8PIV - chains A and E of the 8 polymer chains in the assembly; structure by electron microscopy, 3.46 A resolution.

== Chain A ==
Name: Glutamate receptor
Organism: Rattus norvegicus
Reference sequence: G3V914 (G3V914_RAT); residues -20 to 862 here correspond to UniProt positions 1-883 (UniProt number = residue number + 21)
Sequence (883 residues; numbered -20 to 862; the number before each row is that of its first residue; numbers below 1 keep their minus sign (Met-20 is residue -20)):
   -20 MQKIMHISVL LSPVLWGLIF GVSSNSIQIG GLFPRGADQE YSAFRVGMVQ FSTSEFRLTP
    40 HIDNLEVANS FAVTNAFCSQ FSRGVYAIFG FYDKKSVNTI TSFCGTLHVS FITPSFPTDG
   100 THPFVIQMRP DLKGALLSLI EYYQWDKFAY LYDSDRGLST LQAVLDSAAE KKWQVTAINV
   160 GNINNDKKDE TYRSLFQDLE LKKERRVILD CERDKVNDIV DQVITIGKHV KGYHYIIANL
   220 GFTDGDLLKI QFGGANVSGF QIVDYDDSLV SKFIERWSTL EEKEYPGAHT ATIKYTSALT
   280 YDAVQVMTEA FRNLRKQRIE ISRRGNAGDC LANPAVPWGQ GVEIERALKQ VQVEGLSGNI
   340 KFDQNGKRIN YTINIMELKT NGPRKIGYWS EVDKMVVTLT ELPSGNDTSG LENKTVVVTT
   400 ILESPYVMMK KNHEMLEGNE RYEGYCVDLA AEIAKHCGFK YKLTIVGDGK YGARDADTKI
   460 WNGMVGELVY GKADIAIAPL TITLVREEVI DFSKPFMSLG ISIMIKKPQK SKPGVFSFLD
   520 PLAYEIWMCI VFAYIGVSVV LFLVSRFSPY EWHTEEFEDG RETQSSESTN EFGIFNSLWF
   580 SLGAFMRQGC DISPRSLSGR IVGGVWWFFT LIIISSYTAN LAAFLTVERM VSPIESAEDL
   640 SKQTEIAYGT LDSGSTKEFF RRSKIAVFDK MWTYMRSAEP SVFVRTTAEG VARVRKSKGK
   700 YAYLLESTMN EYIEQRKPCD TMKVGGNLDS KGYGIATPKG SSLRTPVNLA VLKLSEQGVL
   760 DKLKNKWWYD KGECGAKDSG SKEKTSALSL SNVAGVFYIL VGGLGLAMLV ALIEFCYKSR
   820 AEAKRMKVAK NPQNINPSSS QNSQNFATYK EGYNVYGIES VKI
Not modelled in the structure: -20 to 392, 507-509, 552-568, 630-631, 720, 775-783, 824-862
Construct notes: conflict Arg586 (Gln607 in G3V914)
Disulfide bonds: Cys718-Cys773

== Chain E ==
Name: Voltage-dependent calcium channel gamma-2 subunit
Organism: Rattus norvegicus
Reference sequence: Q71RJ2 (CCG2_RAT); residues 1-323 here = UniProt positions 1-323
Sequence (323 residues; row label = number of the first residue in the row):
     1 MGLFDRGVQM LLTTVGAFAA FSLMTIAVGT DYWLYSRGVC KTKSVSENET SKKNEEVMTH
    61 SGLWRTCCLE GNFKGLCKQI DHFPEDADYE ADTAEYFLRA VRASSIFPIL SVILLFMGGL
   121 CIAASEFYKT RHNIILSAGI FFVSAGLSNI IGIIVYISAN AGDPSKSDSK KNSYSYGWSF
   181 YFGALSFIIA EMVGVLAVHM FIDRHKQLTA TARATDYLQA SAITRIPSYR YRYQRRSRSS
   241 SRSTEPSHSR DASPVGVKGF NTLPSTEISM YTLSRDPLKA ATTPTATYNS DRDNSFLQVH
   301 NCIQKDSKDS LHANTANRRT TPV
Not modelled in the structure: 1-4, 43-54, 85-91, 163-172, 211-323
Construct notes: conflict Thr209 (Arg in Q71RJ2)
Swiss-Prot annotation at these positions:
  - modified residue: Ser253 (Phosphoserine), Tyr271 (Phosphotyrosine), Thr321 (Phosphothreonine)
  - glycosylation: Asn48 (N-linked (GlcNAc...) asparagine)
Disulfide bonds: Cys40-Cys68, Cys67-Cys77

== Interface between chain A and chain E ==
Contacting residue pairs - 17 pairs, chain A then chain E:
  Lys511(A) - Glu95(E)
  Leu789(A) - Ile154(E)  hydrophobic
  Leu789(A) - Ile157(E)  hydrophobic
  Ser790(A) - Ala161(E)
  Ala793(A) - Ser158(E)
  Phe796(A) - Ile154(E)  hydrophobic
  Tyr797(A) - Ile151(E)  hydrophobic
  Tyr797(A) - Ile154(E)  hydrophobic
  Tyr797(A) - Val155(E)
  Val800(A) - Ile151(E)  hydrophobic
  Leu803(A) - Leu147(E)  hydrophobic
  Met807(A) - Val143(E)  hydrophobic
  Met807(A) - Ser144(E)
  Met807(A) - Leu147(E)  hydrophobic
  Leu811(A) - Ile140(E)  hydrophobic
  Phe814(A) - Asn133(E)
  Phe814(A) - Leu136(E)  hydrophobic
Also at the interface, not in a pair above, chain E (15 interface residues in all): Leu98, Ile150

== Overview ==
The interface between chain A and chain E involves 11 residues on one side and 15 on the other.
Here chain A is Glutamate receptor and chain E is Voltage-dependent calcium channel gamma-2 subunit, both from
Rattus norvegicus. Entry 8PIV (Homomeric GluA2 flip R/G-unedited Q/R-edited F231A mutant in tandem with TARP
gamma-2, desensitized conformation 1) was determined by electron microscopy (same publication as 8C1P, 8C1Q,
8C1R, 8C1S, 8C2H, 8C2I and 9 further entries).
